4QG3 - chains A and B; structure by X-ray diffraction, 2.00 A resolution.

[Chain A]
Protein: 50S ribosomal protein L1
Source organism: Thermus thermophilus
UniProt: P27150 (RL1_THETH); residues 1-228 here correspond to UniProt positions 2-229 (UniProt number = residue number + 1)
Chain sequence (228 residues; numbered 1 to 228; the number before each row is that of its first residue):
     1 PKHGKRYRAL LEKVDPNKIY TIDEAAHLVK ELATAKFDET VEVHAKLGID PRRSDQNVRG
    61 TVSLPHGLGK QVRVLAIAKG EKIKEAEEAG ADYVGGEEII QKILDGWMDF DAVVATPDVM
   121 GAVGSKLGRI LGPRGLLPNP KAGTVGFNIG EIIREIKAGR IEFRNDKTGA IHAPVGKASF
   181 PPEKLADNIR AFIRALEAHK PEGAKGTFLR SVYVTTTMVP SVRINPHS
Differences from the reference sequence: engineered mutation Val219 (Gly220 in P27150)

[Chain B]
Molecule: fragment of 23S rRNA
Source organism: Thermus thermophilus
Notes: fragment: 80 nt fragment of 23S rRNA
Sequence (80 nucleotides; row label = number of the first residue in the row):
  2105 GGGAUGCGUA GGAUAGGUGG GAGCCUGUGA ACCCCCGCCU CCGGGUGGGG GGGAGGCGCC
  2165 GGUGAAAUAC CACCCUUCCC
Ligand contacts: urea (URE): C2137, C2138, C2139, G2152, G2153

[Chain A / chain B interface]
Contacting residue pairs (61; chain A residue first):
  His3(A) with C2175(B), salt bridge to the phosphate
  Gly4(A) with C2129(B), phosphate contact; U2130(B), phosphate contact
  Lys5(A) with U2130(B), salt bridge to the phosphate; G2131(B), salt bridge to the phosphate; U2132(B), base contact
  Arg6(A) with C2129(B), salt bridge to the phosphate
  Tyr7(A) with C2175(B), phosphate contact; A2176(B), hydrogen bond to the phosphate
  Arg8(A) with U2132(B), hydrogen bond to the base
  Ala35(A) with C2128(B), phosphate contact
  Lys36(A) with G2127(B), phosphate contact; C2128(B), hydrogen bond to the phosphate
  Phe37(A) with A2126(B), sugar contact; G2127(B), phosphate contact
  Thr40(A) with G2124(B), hydrogen bond to the phosphate; G2125(B), hydrogen bond to the phosphate
  Glu42(A) with G2123(B), hydrogen bond to the base; G2124(B), hydrogen bond to the sugar
  His44(A) with G2123(B), base contact; A2176(B), hydrogen bond to the sugar; C2177(B), sugar contact
  Lys46(A) with C2178(B), salt bridge to the phosphate
  Lys70(A) with G2125(B), salt bridge to the phosphate
  Pro133(A) with A2169(B), sugar contact; A2170(B), sugar contact
  Arg134(A) with G2168(B), base contact; A2170(B), salt bridge to the phosphate; A2171(B), salt bridge to the phosphate
  Asp166(A) with G2121(B), hydrogen bond to the base; U2122(B), sugar contact
  Lys167(A) with G2121(B), sugar contact
  Thr168(A) with G2120(B), base contact; G2121(B), base contact; C2178(B), hydrogen bond to the sugar; C2179(B), sugar contact
  His172(A) with G2121(B), base contact; U2122(B), hydrogen bond to the base; G2123(B), sugar contact; C2177(B), base contact
  Ala173(A) with G2123(B), sugar contact
  Pro174(A) with G2124(B), sugar contact
  Ser211(A) with C2177(B), phosphate contact; C2178(B), hydrogen bond to the phosphate
  Tyr213(A) with C2177(B), phosphate contact; C2178(B), phosphate contact
  Thr215(A) with A2176(B), sugar contact
  Thr216(A) with C2175(B), sugar contact
  Thr217(A) with G2124(B), hydrogen bond to the base; G2125(B), sugar contact; C2175(B), hydrogen bond to the sugar
  Met218(A) with G2124(B), base contact; G2127(B), sugar contact; A2173(B), base contact; C2174(B), hydrogen bond to the sugar; C2175(B), sugar contact
  Val219(A) with C2175(B), hydrogen bond to the sugar; A2176(B), sugar contact
  Pro220(A) with A2176(B), phosphate contact
  Ser221(A) with A2176(B), hydrogen bond to the phosphate; C2177(B), hydrogen bond to the phosphate
Other interface residues (no listed pair), chain A (36 interface residues in all): Lys2, Ala45, Arg164, Ala170, Lys177

[Overview]
The interface between chain A and chain B involves 36 residues on one side and 24 on the other; the contacts
include 18 hydrogen bonds and 8 salt bridges. Polar contacts include Arg8(A)-U2132(B), Glu42(A)-G2123(B) and
Asp166(A)-G2121(B). Bound to chain B: urea.
Here chain A is 50S ribosomal protein L1 and chain B is fragment of 23S rRNA, both from Thermus thermophilus.
Entry 4QG3 (Crystal structure of mutant ribosomal protein G219V TthL1 in complex with 80nt 23S RNA from
Thermus ...) was determined by X-ray diffraction, deposited together with 4REO, 4QGB and 4QVI.
